3PU1 - chains C and R of the 6 polymer chains in the assembly; structure by X-ray diffraction, 3.14 A resolution.

[Chain C]
Molecule: Nucleoprotein
Source organism: Vesicular stomatitis Indiana virus
UniProt: P03521 (NCAP_VSIVA); residue numbers follow UniProt; this construct covers 2-422
Amino-acid sequence (421 residues; each row starts with the number of its first residue):
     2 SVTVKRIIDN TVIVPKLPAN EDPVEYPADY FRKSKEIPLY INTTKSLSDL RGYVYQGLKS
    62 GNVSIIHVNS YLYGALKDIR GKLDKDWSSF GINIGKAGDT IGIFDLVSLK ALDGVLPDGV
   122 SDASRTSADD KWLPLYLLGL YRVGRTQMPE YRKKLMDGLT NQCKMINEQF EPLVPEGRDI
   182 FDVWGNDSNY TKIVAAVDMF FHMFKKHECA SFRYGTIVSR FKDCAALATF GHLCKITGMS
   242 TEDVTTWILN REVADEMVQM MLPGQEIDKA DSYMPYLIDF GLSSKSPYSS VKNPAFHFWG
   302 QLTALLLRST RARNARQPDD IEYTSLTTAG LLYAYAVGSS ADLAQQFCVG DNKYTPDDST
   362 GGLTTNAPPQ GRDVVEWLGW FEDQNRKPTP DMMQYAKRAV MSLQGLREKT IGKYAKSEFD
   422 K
Not modelled in the structure: 358-365
Ion coordination: uranyl (VI) ion site 1: Glu-253, Glu-323; uranyl (VI) ion site 2: Asp-343 (shared with 2 residues of chain B); uranyl (VI) ion site 3: Asp-384 (shared with 1 residue of chain D)

[Chain R]
Molecule: 45-nt RNA strand
Sequence (45 nucleotides; row label = number of the first residue in the row):
     1 GGGGGGGGGG GGGGGGGGGG GGGGGGGGGG GGGGGGGGGG GGGGG
Ion coordination: uranyl (VI) ion (5 sites), coordinated by G4, G6, G15, G24, G33, G34, G42

[Interface between chain C and chain R]
Residue-residue contacts (38; chain C residue first):
  Asp-23(C) / G11(R)  phosphate contact
  Arg-143(C) / G17(R)  hydrogen bond to the phosphate
  Met-149(C) / G15(R)  sugar contact
  Glu-151(C) / G15(R)  sugar contact
  Glu-151(C) / G16(R)  phosphate contact
  Glu-151(C) / G17(R)  phosphate contact
  Lys-155(C) / G17(R)  salt bridge to the phosphate
  Asn-162(C) / G18(R)  base contact
  Lys-165(C) / G18(R)  base contact
  Lys-165(C) / G19(R)  base contact
  Arg-179(C) / G11(R)  base contact
  Asn-187(C) / G10(R)  hydrogen bond to the base
  Ser-212(C) / G18(R)  base contact
  Arg-214(C) / G19(R)  salt bridge to the phosphate
  Tyr-215(C) / G18(R)  sugar contact
  Ile-218(C) / G17(R)  base contact
  Ile-218(C) / G19(R)  phosphate contact
  Val-219(C) / G17(R)  base contact
  Asp-224(C) / G11(R)  hydrogen bond to the sugar
  Asp-224(C) / G12(R)  sugar contact
  Asp-224(C) / G13(R)  phosphate contact
  Cys-225(C) / G13(R)  hydrogen bond to the phosphate
  Ala-226(C) / G13(R)  hydrogen bond to the phosphate
  Lys-286(C) / G11(R)  salt bridge to the phosphate
  Lys-286(C) / G12(R)  phosphate contact
  Ser-287(C) / G12(R)  phosphate contact
  Ser-290(C) / G12(R)  phosphate contact
  Ser-290(C) / G13(R)  phosphate contact
  Ser-291(C) / G13(R)  hydrogen bond to the phosphate
  Val-292(C) / G12(R)  sugar contact
  Val-292(C) / G13(R)  phosphate contact
  Arg-312(C) / G14(R)  hydrogen bond to the base
  Asn-315(C) / G14(R)  sugar contact
  Arg-317(C) / G13(R)  hydrogen bond to the sugar
  Arg-317(C) / G14(R)  salt bridge to the phosphate
  Arg-408(C) / G14(R)  sugar contact
  Arg-408(C) / G15(R)  base contact
  Arg-408(C) / G16(R)  salt bridge to the phosphate
Also at the interface, not in a pair above, chain C (29 interface residues in all): Arg-146, Ser-285, Ala-316

[Summary]
29 residues of chain C and 10 residues of chain R are in contact; the contacts include 8 hydrogen bonds and 5
salt bridges. Polar contacts include Asn-187(C)/G10(R), Arg-312(C)/G14(R) and Asp-224(C)/G11(R). The uranyl
(VI) ion site 1 is built by Glu-253(C) and Glu-323(C).
Here chain C is Nucleoprotein (Vesicular stomatitis Indiana virus) and chain R is a 45-nt RNA strand. Entry
3PU1 (Crystal Structure of a vesicular stomatitis virus nucleocapsid-polyG complex) was determined by X-ray
diffraction, deposited together with 3PTO, 3PTX, 3PU0 and 3PU4.
